PDB entry 5VY9 | electron microscopy, 6.70 A resolution (low resolution: residue-level contacts below are approximate; hydrogen-bond / salt-bridge calls are withheld) | chains D and P of the 7 polymer chains in the assembly

Chain D:
Molecule: Heat shock protein 104
Organism: Saccharomyces cerevisiae (strain ATCC 204508 / S288c)
Reference sequence: P31539 (HS104_YEAST); numbering as in UniProt (aligned over 1-908)
Chain sequence (908 residues; numbered 1 to 908; the number before each row is that of its first residue):
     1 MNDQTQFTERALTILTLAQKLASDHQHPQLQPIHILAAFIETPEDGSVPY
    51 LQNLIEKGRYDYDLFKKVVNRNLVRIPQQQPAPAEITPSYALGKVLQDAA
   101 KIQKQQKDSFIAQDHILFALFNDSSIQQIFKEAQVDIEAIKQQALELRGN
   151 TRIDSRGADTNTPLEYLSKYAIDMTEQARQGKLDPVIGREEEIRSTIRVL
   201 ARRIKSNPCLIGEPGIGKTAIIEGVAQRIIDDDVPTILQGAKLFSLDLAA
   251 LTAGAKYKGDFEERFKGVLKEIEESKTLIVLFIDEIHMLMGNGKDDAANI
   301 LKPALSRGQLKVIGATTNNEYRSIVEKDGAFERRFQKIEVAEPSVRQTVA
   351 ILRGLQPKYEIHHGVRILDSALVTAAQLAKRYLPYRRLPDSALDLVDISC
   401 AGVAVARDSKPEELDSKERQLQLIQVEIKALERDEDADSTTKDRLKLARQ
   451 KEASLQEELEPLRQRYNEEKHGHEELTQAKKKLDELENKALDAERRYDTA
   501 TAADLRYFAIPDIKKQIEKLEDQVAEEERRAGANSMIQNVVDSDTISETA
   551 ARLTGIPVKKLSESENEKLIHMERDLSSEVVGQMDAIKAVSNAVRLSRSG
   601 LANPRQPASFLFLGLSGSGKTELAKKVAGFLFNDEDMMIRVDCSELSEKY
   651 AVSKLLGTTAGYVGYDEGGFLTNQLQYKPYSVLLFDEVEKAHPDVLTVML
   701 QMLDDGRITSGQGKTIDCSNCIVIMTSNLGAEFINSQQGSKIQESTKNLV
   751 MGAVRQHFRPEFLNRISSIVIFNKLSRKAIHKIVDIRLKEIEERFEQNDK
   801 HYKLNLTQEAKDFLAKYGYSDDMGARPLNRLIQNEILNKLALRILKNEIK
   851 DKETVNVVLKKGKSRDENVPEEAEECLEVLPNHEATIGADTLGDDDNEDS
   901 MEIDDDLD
Unresolved in the structure: 1-5, 150-165, 410-537, 860-873, 885-908
Ligand contacts:
  - ATP-gamma-S (AGS; phosphothiophosphoric acid-adenylate ester), molecule 1: Asp184, Pro185, Val186, Ile187, Arg189, Glu213, Pro214, Gly215, Ile216, Gly217, Lys218, Thr219, Ala220, Glu285, Ile351, Leu355, Tyr359, Pro389, Asp390, Leu393
  - ATP-gamma-S (AGS), molecule 2: Glu579, Val580, Val581, Gln583, Leu615, Ser616, Gly617, Ser618, Gly619, Lys620, Thr621, Glu622, Arg640, Glu687, Thr726, Leu775, Ile783, Arg787, Ala825, Arg826, Asn829
UniProt features mapped onto this chain:
  - region: Asp905 to Asp908 (Interaction surface for TPR repeats)
  - motif: Asn773 to Lys789 (Nuclear localization signal)
  - binding site (ATP): Gly212 to Thr219, Gly614 to Thr621
  - modified residue: Met1 (N-acetylmethionine), Ser206 (Phosphoserine), Ser306 (Phosphoserine), Thr499 (Phosphothreonine), Ser535 (Phosphoserine)
  - cross-link (Glycyl lysine isopeptide (Lys-Gly)): Lys442 (interchain with G-Cter in ubiquitin), Lys620 (interchain with G-Cter in ubiquitin)
  - mutagenesis: Asp184 (D184A/D/F/N/L/Q/S: Confers resistance to prion-curing by guanidine; D184K/W/Y: Impairs prion propagation), Gly217 (G217S: Largely reduces ATP hydrolysis. Alters bud morphology and causes septin mislocalization; when associated with I-499; G217V: Completely abolishes ATP hydrolysis), Lys218 (K218T: Abolishes substrate binding. Unable to confer thermotolerance. Reduces ATP hydrolysis by 98%; when associated with T-315. Completely abolishes ATPase activity; when associated with T-620), Tyr257 (Y257A: Reduces thermotolerance 10-fold), Glu285 (E285Q: In HSP104(TRAP); completely abolishes ATP hydrolysis, but does not affect nucleotide binding, thus keeping HSP104 in an ATP-bound state; when associated with Q-687), Ala315 (A315T: Reduces ATP hydrolysis by 98%; when associated with T-218), Thr317 (T317A: Reduces rate of ATP hydrolysis at NBD1 nearly 10-fold. No effect on oligomerization), Arg334 (R334M: Reduces ATPase activity by 80%. Impairs oligomerization), Arg419 (R419M: Reduces ATPase activity by 80%), Arg444 (R444M: Reduces ATPase activity by 80%), Leu462 (L462R: Impairs prion propagation, but does not affect thermotolerance), Arg495 (R495M: Increases ATPase activity 3-fold), 18 further mutagenesis entries in UniProt
From the paper describing this entry:
  - mutagenesis - N728A (Kd 33nM): increased binding to ATP
  - mutagenesis - T317A (Kd > 2muM): unchanged binding to ATP
  - mutagenesis - T317A (Kd 1.4muM): decreased binding to ATPgammaS
  - mutagenesis - N728A (Kd 16-20nM): unchanged binding to ATPgammaS
  - mutagenesis - T317A (Kd 1.4muM): decreased binding to ATP-gamma-S
  - mutagenesis - N728A (Kd 16-20nM): unchanged binding to ATP-gamma-S

Chain P:
Molecule: Alpha-S1-casein
Organism: Bos taurus
Chain sequence (28 residues; numbered 1 to 28; the number before each row is that of its first residue; X marks 28 residues of unknown identity (built as UNK)):
     1 XXXXXXXXXXXXXXXXXXXXXXXXXXXX

How chain D and chain P interact:
Chain D side of the interface, 6 residues: Lys256, Tyr257, Lys258, Lys649, Tyr662, Val663

In short:
No residue of chain D is in contact with chain P. Ligands of chain D: ATP-gamma-S. From UniProt: 16
ATP-binding residues and 30 mutagenesis sites on chain D. The paper reports that N728A of chain D increases
binding to ATP; T317A of chain D reduces binding to ATPgammaS.
Chain D is Heat shock protein 104 (Saccharomyces cerevisiae (strain ATCC 204508 / S288c)) and chain P is
Alpha-S1-casein (Bos taurus); the structure, S. cerevisiae Hsp104:casein complex, Middle Domain Conformation,
was determined by electron microscopy together with 5VJH, 5VY8 and 5VYA from the same study.
